PDB entry 7Z19 | electron microscopy, 2.57 A resolution | chains A and C of the 9 polymer chains in the assembly

Chain A:
Protein: Alpha-D-ribose 1-methylphosphonate 5-triphosphate synthase subunit PhnG
Source organism: Escherichia coli
Notes: EC 2.7.8.37
UniProtKB: P16685 (PHNG_ECOLI); residue numbers follow UniProt; this construct covers 1-150
Amino-acid sequence (150 residues; each row starts with the number of its first residue):
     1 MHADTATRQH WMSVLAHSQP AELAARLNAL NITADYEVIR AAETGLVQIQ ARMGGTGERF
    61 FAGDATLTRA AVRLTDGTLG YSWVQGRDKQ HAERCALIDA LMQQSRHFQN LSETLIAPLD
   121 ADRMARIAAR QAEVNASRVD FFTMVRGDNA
Disordered / not traced: 1-2, 145-150
UniProt features mapped onto this chain:
  - natural variant: Gln85 (Q85L: In strain: B)

Chain C:
Protein: Alpha-D-ribose 1-methylphosphonate 5-triphosphate synthase subunit PhnI
Source organism: Escherichia coli
Notes: EC 2.7.8.37
UniProtKB: P16687 (PHNI_ECOLI); residues 1-354 here = UniProt positions 1-354
Amino-acid sequence (354 residues; row label = number of the first residue in the row):
     1 MYVAVKGGEK AIDAAHALQE SRRRGDTDLP ELSVAQIEQQ LNLAVDRVMT EGGIADRELA
    61 ALALKQASGD NVEAIFLLRA YRTTLAKLAV SEPLDTTGMR LERRISAVYK DIPGGQLLGP
   121 TYDYTHRLLD FTLLANGEAP TLTTADSEQQ PSPHVFSLLA RQGLAKFEED SGAQPDDITR
   181 TPPVYPCSRS SRLQQLMRGD EGYLLALAYS TQRGYGRNHP FAGEIRSGYI DVSIVPEELG
   241 FAVNVGELLM TECEMVNGFI DPPGEPPHFT RGYGLVFGMS ERKAMAMALV DRALQAPEYG
   301 EHATGPAQDE EFVLAHADNV EVAGFVSHLK LPHYVDFQAE LELLKRLQQE QNHG
Disordered / not traced: 354
Sequence notes: conflict Val322 (Ala in P16687)
UniProt features mapped onto this chain:
  - natural variant: Gly264 (G264D: In strain: B), Gln351 (Q351K: In strain: B)

Interface between chain A and chain C:
Pairs across the interface - 140 pairs, chain A then chain C:
  Thr5(A) - Phe241(C)
  Arg8(A) - Leu239(C)
  Arg8(A) - Phe241(C)
  Gln9(A) - Phe241(C)
  Gln9(A) - Ala242(C)  hydrogen bond (side chain-backbone)
  Met12(A) - Leu239(C)  hydrophobic
  Met12(A) - Phe241(C)  hydrophobic
  Met12(A) - Val243(C)  hydrophobic
  Ser13(A) - Asn244(C)
  Ala16(A) - Asn244(C)
  Ala16(A) - Val245(C)
  His17(A) - Asp231(C)
  His17(A) - Asn244(C)  hydrogen bond
  His17(A) - Gly246(C)
  Arg40(A) - Glu238(C)  salt bridge
  Glu43(A) - Leu88(C)
  Gly45(A) - Ala86(C)
  Gly45(A) - Leu88(C)
  Leu46(A) - Arg82(C)
  Leu46(A) - Leu85(C)  hydrophobic
  Leu46(A) - Ala86(C)  hydrogen bond (backbone-backbone)
  Leu46(A) - Lys87(C)
  Leu46(A) - Leu88(C)  hydrogen bond (backbone-backbone)
  Leu46(A) - Ala89(C)
  Val47(A) - Ala89(C)
  Val47(A) - Ser91(C)
  Val47(A) - Ile234(C)  hydrophobic
  Gln48(A) - Lys87(C)
  Gln48(A) - Ala89(C)  hydrogen bond (backbone-backbone)
  Gln48(A) - Val90(C)
  Gln48(A) - Ser91(C)  hydrogen bond (backbone-side chain)
  Gln48(A) - Asp177(C)  hydrogen bond
  Ile49(A) - Ser91(C)
  Ile49(A) - Leu94(C)  hydrophobic
  Ile49(A) - Val232(C)  hydrophobic
  Ile49(A) - Leu248(C)  hydrophobic
  Gln50(A) - Val90(C)
  Gln50(A) - Ser91(C)  hydrogen bond (backbone-side chain)
  Gln50(A) - Glu92(C)
  Gln50(A) - Pro93(C)
  Gln50(A) - Leu94(C)  hydrogen bond (backbone-backbone)
  Ala51(A) - Leu275(C)  hydrophobic
  Arg52(A) - Pro93(C)
  Arg52(A) - Asp170(C)  salt bridge
  Arg52(A) - Tyr273(C)
  Met53(A) - Glu168(C)
  Met53(A) - Arg189(C)
  Met53(A) - Ser190(C)
  Met53(A) - Leu193(C)  hydrophobic
  Met53(A) - Tyr273(C)  hydrophobic
  Gly54(A) - Glu254(C)
  Gly54(A) - Arg271(C)  hydrogen bond (backbone-side chain)
  Gly54(A) - Tyr273(C)
  Gly55(A) - Thr96(C)
  Gly55(A) - Glu252(C)
  Gly55(A) - Tyr273(C)
  Thr56(A) - Glu168(C)  hydrogen bond (side chain-backbone)
  Gly57(A) - Glu168(C)  hydrogen bond (backbone-backbone)
  Gly57(A) - Asp170(C)
  Glu58(A) - Glu169(C)
  Glu58(A) - Asp170(C)
  Glu58(A) - Ser171(C)  hydrogen bond (side chain-backbone)
  Glu58(A) - Gly172(C)
  Glu58(A) - Ala173(C)  hydrogen bond (side chain-backbone)
  Arg59(A) - Pro93(C)
  Arg59(A) - Gly172(C)
  Arg59(A) - Ala173(C)  hydrogen bond (side chain-backbone)
  Arg59(A) - Gln174(C)  hydrogen bond
  Arg59(A) - Pro175(C)
  Arg59(A) - Ser190(C)
  Phe60(A) - Pro175(C)  hydrophobic
  Phe60(A) - Ser190(C)
  Phe60(A) - Leu193(C)  hydrophobic
  Phe60(A) - Tyr273(C)  hydrophobic
  Phe61(A) - Pro175(C)  hydrophobic
  Phe61(A) - Asp176(C)
  Phe61(A) - Asp177(C)
  Phe61(A) - Gln194(C)
  Ala62(A) - Met197(C)
  Ala62(A) - Phe277(C)
  Gly63(A) - Gly53(C)
  Asp64(A) - Gly53(C)  hydrogen bond (backbone-backbone)
  Asp64(A) - Ile54(C)
  Asp64(A) - Ala55(C)  hydrogen bond (backbone-backbone)
  Asp64(A) - Arg82(C)  salt bridge
  Thr66(A) - Ile54(C)
  Thr66(A) - Asp56(C)  hydrogen bond
  Thr66(A) - Leu59(C)
  Leu67(A) - Leu88(C)
  Leu67(A) - Val245(C)  hydrophobic
  Arg69(A) - Leu88(C)
  Tyr81(A) - Glu238(C)
  Tyr81(A) - Leu239(C)  hydrophobic
  Trp83(A) - Ile234(C)  hydrophobic
  Trp83(A) - Pro236(C)  hydrophobic
  Trp83(A) - Glu238(C)
  Trp83(A) - Leu239(C)  hydrophobic
  Trp83(A) - Val245(C)
  Val84(A) - Val245(C)
  Gln85(A) - Ala55(C)
  Gln85(A) - Val245(C)  hydrogen bond (backbone-backbone)
  Gln85(A) - Glu247(C)
  Gln85(A) - Leu248(C)
  Arg87(A) - Asp56(C)  salt bridge
  Arg87(A) - Glu58(C)  salt bridge
  Arg87(A) - Leu59(C)
  Arg123(A) - Arg100(C)
  Arg123(A) - Glu247(C)  salt bridge
  Ile127(A) - Arg100(C)
  Ala128(A) - Ser147(C)
  Arg130(A) - Glu102(C)  salt bridge
  Arg130(A) - Pro120(C)
  Gln131(A) - Leu101(C)
  Gln131(A) - Ser147(C)
  Gln131(A) - Gln149(C)
  Ala132(A) - Thr144(C)
  Ala132(A) - Ala145(C)  hydrogen bond (backbone-backbone)
  Ala132(A) - Asp146(C)
  Ala132(A) - Ser147(C)
  Glu133(A) - Leu142(C)
  Glu133(A) - Thr143(C)
  Val134(A) - Glu102(C)
  Val134(A) - Leu117(C)
  Asn135(A) - Asp146(C)  hydrogen bond (side chain-backbone)
  Asn135(A) - Ser147(C)
  Asn135(A) - Glu148(C)  hydrogen bond (side chain-backbone)
  Ala136(A) - Thr143(C)
  Ser137(A) - Gln116(C)
  Ser137(A) - Leu117(C)
  Ser137(A) - Leu118(C)  hydrogen bond (backbone-backbone)
  Ser137(A) - Gly119(C)  hydrogen bond (side chain-backbone)
  Arg138(A) - Gly114(C)  hydrogen bond (side chain-backbone)
  Arg138(A) - Gln116(C)
  Arg138(A) - Leu117(C)
  Arg138(A) - Gln150(C)
  Val139(A) - Gln116(C)  hydrogen bond (backbone-backbone)
  Val139(A) - Leu118(C)  hydrophobic
  Phe141(A) - Lys110(C)
  Phe141(A) - Asp111(C)
  Phe141(A) - Gln116(C)
Other interface residues (no listed pair), chain A (54 interface residues in all): Thr44, Ala65, Phe142
Other interface residues (no listed pair), chain C (75 interface residues in all): Gly115, Thr179

Overview:
54 residues of chain A face 75 of chain C across their interface, with 27 hydrogen bonds and 7 salt bridges.
Among the polar pairs are Arg40(A)-Glu238(C), Arg52(A)-Asp170(C) and Asp64(A)-Arg82(C).
Here chain A is Alpha-D-ribose 1-methylphosphonate 5-triphosphate synthase subunit PhnG and chain C is
Alpha-D-ribose 1-methylphosphonate 5-triphosphate synthase subunit PhnI, both from Escherichia coli. Entry
7Z19 (E. coli C-P lyase bound to a single PhnK ABC domain) was determined by electron microscopy (same
publication as 7Z15, 7Z16, 7Z17 and 7Z18).
